3QA8 - chains B and C of the 4 polymer chains in the assembly; structure by X-ray diffraction, 3.60 A resolution.

== Chain B (and C) ==
Name: MGC80376 protein
Source organism: Xenopus laevis
Notes: chain C of this document is another copy of the same molecule, construct and numbering; everything in this record applies to it too
UniProtKB: Q6INT1 (Q6INT1_XENLA); residues 17-675 here correspond to UniProt positions 1-659 (UniProt number = residue number - 16)
Sequence (676 residues; row label = number of the first residue in the row; numbering starts at 0):
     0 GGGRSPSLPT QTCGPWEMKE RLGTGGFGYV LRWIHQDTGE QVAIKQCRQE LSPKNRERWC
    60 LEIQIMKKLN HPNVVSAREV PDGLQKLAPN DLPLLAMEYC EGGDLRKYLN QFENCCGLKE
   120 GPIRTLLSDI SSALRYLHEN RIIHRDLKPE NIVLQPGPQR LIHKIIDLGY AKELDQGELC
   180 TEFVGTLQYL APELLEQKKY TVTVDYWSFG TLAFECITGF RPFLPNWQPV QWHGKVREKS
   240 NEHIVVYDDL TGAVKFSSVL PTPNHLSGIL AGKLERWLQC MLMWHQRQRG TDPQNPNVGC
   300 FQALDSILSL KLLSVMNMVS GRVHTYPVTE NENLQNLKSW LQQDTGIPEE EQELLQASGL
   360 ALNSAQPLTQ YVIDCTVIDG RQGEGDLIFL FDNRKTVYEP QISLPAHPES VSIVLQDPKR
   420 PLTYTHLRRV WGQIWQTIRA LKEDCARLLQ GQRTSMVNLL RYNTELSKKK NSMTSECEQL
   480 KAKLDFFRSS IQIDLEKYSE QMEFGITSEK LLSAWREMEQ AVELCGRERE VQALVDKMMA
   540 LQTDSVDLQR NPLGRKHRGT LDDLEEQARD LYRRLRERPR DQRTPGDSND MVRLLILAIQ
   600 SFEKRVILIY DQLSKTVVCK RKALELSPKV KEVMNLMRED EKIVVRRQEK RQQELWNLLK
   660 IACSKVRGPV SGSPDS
Unresolved in the structure: 0-15, 237-242, 287-289, 377-383, 395-400, 552-558, 667-675
Sequence notes: expression tag (0-16); engineered mutation Glu177 (Ser161 in Q6INT1), Glu181 (Ser165 in Q6INT1)
From the paper describing this entry:
  - mutagenesis - G358A: decreased signaling (citing earlier work)
  - mutagenesis - P347A, Q351A, L361A: unchanged signaling (citing earlier work)
  - mutagenesis - L353A: abolished catalytic activity (citing earlier work)
  - mutagenesis - I608R/Y609P: decreased catalytic activity (citing earlier work)
  - mutagenesis - I608R/Y609P: unchanged binding to WT IKKbeta (citing earlier work)
  - self-association interface (contacts with another copy of this molecule): Ile505, Ile660
  - mutagenesis - L654D/W655D, L654D/W655D/L658D, W655D/L658D: unchanged catalytic activity

== How chain B and chain C interact ==
Residue-residue contacts - 10 pairs, chain B then chain C:
  Val229(B) - Val229(C)  hydrophobic
  Trp231(B) - Arg236(C)
  Arg236(B) - Trp231(C)
  Asp248(B) - Trp231(C)
  Thr250(B) - Leu194(C)
  Thr250(B) - Pro228(C)
  Arg579(B) - Arg579(C)
  Arg579(B) - Asp580(C)  salt bridge
  Asp580(B) - Arg579(C)  salt bridge
  Arg582(B) - Arg579(C)
Interface residues without a listed pair, chain B (11 interface residues in all): Asn225, Pro228, His232
Interface residues without a listed pair, chain C (10 interface residues in all): Asn225, Asp248, Thr250

== Overview ==
11 residues of chain B face 10 of chain C across their interface; the contacts include 2 salt bridges. Its one
salt-bridged contact is Arg579(B)-Asp580(C). From the paper: G358A of chain B reduces signaling; a
self-association interface involving Ile505(B) and Ile660(B); 9 substitutions were tested in all.
Both chains are MGC80376 protein (Xenopus laevis). Entry 3QA8 (Crystal Structure of inhibitor of kappa B
kinase beta) was determined by X-ray diffraction.
